PDB entry 8SS6 | electron microscopy, 3.01 A resolution | chains C and F of the 6 polymer chains in the assembly

[Chain C]
Name: Glutamate receptor 2, Voltage-dependent calcium channel gamma-5 subunit chimera
Source organism: Rattus norvegicus
Reference sequence: chimeric construct of P19491, Q8VHW8: residues 10-826 from P19491 (GRIA2_RAT), isoform P19491-2 positions 25-841 (UniProt number = residue number + 15); residues 832-1035 from Q8VHW8 positions 4-207 (UniProt number = residue number - 828)
Sequence (1026 residues; row label = number of the first residue in the row):
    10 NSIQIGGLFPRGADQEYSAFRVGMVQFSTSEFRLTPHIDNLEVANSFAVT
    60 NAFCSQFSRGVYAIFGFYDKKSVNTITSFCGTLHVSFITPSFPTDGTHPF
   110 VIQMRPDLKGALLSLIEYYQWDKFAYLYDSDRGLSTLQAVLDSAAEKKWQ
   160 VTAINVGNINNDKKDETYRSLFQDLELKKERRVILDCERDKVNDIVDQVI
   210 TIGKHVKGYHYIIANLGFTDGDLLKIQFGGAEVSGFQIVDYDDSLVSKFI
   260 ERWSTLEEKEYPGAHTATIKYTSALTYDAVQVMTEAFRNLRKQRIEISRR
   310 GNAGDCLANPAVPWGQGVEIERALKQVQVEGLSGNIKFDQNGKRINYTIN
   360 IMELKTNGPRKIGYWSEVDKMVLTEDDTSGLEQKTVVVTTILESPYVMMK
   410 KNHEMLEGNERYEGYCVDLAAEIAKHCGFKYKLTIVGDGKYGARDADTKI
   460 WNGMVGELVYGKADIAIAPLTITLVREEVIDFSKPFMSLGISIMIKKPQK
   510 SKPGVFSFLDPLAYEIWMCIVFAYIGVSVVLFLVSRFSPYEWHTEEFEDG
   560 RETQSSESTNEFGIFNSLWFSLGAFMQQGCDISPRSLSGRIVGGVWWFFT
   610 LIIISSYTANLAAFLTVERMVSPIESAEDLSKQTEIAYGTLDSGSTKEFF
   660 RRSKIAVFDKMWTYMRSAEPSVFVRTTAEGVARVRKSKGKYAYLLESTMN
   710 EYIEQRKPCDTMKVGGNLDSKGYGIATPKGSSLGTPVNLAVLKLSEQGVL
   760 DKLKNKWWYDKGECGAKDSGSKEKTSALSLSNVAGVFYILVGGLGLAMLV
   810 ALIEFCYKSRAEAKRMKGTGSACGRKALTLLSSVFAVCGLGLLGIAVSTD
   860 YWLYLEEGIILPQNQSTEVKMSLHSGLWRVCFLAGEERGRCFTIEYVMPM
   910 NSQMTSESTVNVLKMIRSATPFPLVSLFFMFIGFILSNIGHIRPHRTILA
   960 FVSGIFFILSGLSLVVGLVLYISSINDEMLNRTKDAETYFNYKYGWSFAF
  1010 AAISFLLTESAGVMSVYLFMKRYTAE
Not modelled in the structure: 549-568, 776-783, 821-832, 908-918, 1035
Sequence notes: conflict Glu-241 (Asn256 in P19491), Leu-382 (Val397 in P19491), Glu-384 (Gly405 in P19491), Asp-385 (Asn406 in P19491), Gln-392 (Asn413 in P19491), Ser-754 (Asn775 in P19491), Val-758 (Leu779 in P19491); linker (827-831)
Curated features (UniProtKB/Swiss-Prot):
  - glycosylation: Asn-355 (N-linked (GlcNAc...) asparagine)
Disulfide bonds: Cys-63/Cys-315, Cys-718/Cys-773, Cys-890/Cys-900
Residues lining bound ligands:
  - 6ZP (2-(6'-oxo-1'-phenyl[1',6'-dihydro[2,3'-bipyridine]]-5'-yl)benzonitrile): Ser-510, Lys-511, Pro-512, Ser-516, Phe-517, Asp-519, Pro-520, Tyr-616, Asn-619, Leu-620, Phe-623, Leu-624, Leu-787, Asn-791, Val-792
  - spermidine (SPD): Gln-586, Gly-588, Cys-589
  - ZK1 ({[7-morpholin-4-yl-2,3-dioxo-6-(trifluoromethyl)-3,4-dihydroquinoxalin-1(2H)-yl]methyl}phosphonic acid): Glu-402, Tyr-405, Tyr-450, Pro-478, Leu-479, Thr-480, Arg-485, Gly-653, Ser-654, Thr-686, Glu-705, Thr-707, Met-708, Tyr-732

[Chain F]
Name: Protein cornichon homolog 2
Source organism: Homo sapiens
Reference sequence: Q6PI25 (CNIH2_HUMAN); numbering as in UniProt (aligned over 1-160)
Sequence (160 residues; row label = number of the first residue in the row):
     1 MAFTFAAFCYMLTLVLCASLIFFVIWHIIAFDELRTDFKNPIDQGNPARA
    51 RERLKNIERICCLLRKLVVPEYSIHGLFCLMFLCAAEWVTLGLNIPLLFY
   101 HLWRYFHRPADGSEVMYDAVSIMNADILNYCQKESWCKLAFYLLSFFYYL
   151 YSMVYTLVSF
Not modelled in the structure: 1, 38-55, 160

[How chain C and chain F interact]
Pairs across the interface (15; chain C residue first):
  Leu-789(C) / Phe-3(F)  hydrophobic
  Leu-789(C) / Thr-4(F)
  Leu-789(C) / Phe-5(F)
  Ala-793(C) / Phe-3(F)  hydrophobic
  Phe-796(C) / Phe-3(F)  hydrophobic
  Phe-796(C) / Phe-8(F)  hydrophobic
  Tyr-797(C) / Phe-3(F)
  Tyr-797(C) / Met-11(F)  hydrophobic
  Val-800(C) / Phe-8(F)  hydrophobic
  Val-800(C) / Met-11(F)
  Val-800(C) / Val-15(F)  hydrophobic
  Gly-804(C) / Val-15(F)
  Met-807(C) / Val-15(F)
  Met-807(C) / Ser-19(F)
  Leu-811(C) / Phe-22(F)  hydrophobic
Other interface residues (no listed pair), chain C (10 interface residues in all): Leu-803, Phe-814
Other interface residues (no listed pair), chain F (10 interface residues in all): Trp-26, Leu-157

[Summary]
Chain C and chain F each contribute 10 residues to their interface. Bound to chain C: compound 6ZP, compound
ZK1 and spermidine.
Here chain C is Glutamate receptor 2, Voltage-dependent calcium channel gamma-5 subunit chimera (Rattus
norvegicus) and chain F is Protein cornichon homolog 2 (Homo sapiens). Entry 8SS6 (Structure of AMPA receptor
GluA2 complex with auxiliary subunits TARP gamma-5 and cornichon-2 bound to competitive ...) was determined by
electron microscopy together with 8SS2, 8SS3, 8SS4, 8SS7, 8SSA and 8SSB from the same study.
